5IV7 - chains Z and a of the 96 polymer chains in the assembly; structure by electron microscopy, 6.77 A resolution (low resolution: residue-level contacts below are approximate; hydrogen-bond / salt-bridge calls are withheld).

Chain Z (and a):
Protein: Baseplate wedge protein gp10
Organism: Enterobacteria phage T4
Notes: chain a of this document is another copy of the same molecule, construct and numbering; everything in this record applies to it too
Reference sequence: P10928 (BP10_BPT4); residues 1-602 here = UniProt positions 1-602
Chain sequence (602 residues; each row starts with the number of its first residue):
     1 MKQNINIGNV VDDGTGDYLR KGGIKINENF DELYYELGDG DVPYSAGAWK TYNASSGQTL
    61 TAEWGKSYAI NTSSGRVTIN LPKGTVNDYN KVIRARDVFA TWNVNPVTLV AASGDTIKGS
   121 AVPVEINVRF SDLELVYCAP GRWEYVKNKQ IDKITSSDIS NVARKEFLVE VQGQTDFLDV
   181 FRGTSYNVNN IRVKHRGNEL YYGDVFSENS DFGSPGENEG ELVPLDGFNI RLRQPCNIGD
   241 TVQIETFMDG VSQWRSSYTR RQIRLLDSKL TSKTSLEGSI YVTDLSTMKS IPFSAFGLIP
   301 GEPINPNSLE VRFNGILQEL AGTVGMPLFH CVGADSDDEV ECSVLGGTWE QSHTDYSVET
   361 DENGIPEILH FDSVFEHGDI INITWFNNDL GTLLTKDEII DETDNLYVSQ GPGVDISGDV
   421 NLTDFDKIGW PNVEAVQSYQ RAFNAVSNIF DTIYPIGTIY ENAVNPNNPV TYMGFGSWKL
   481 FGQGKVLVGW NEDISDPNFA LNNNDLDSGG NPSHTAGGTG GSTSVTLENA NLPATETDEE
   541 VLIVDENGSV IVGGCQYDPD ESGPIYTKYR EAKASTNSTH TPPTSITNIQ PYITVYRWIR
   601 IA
Cystine bridges: Cys-331/Cys-342

Chain Z / chain a interface:
Pairs across the interface (359; chain Z residue first):
  Met-1(Z) with Asp-41(a)
  Lys-2(Z) with Phe-30(a); Asp-31(a); Tyr-34(a); Asp-41(a)
  Asn-4(Z) with Asn-27(a)
  Ile-5(Z) with Asn-27(a)
  Ile-7(Z) with Arg-20(a)
  Asn-9(Z) with Arg-20(a)
  Val-11(Z) with Arg-20(a); Lys-21(a)
  Ile-26(Z) with Ile-26(a); Phe-30(a)
  Asn-29(Z) with Phe-30(a)
  Phe-30(Z) with Phe-30(a)
  Glu-32(Z) with Asp-41(a); Pro-43(a)
  Leu-33(Z) with Tyr-34(a)
  Glu-36(Z) with Pro-43(a)
  Leu-37(Z) with Leu-37(a)
  Ala-48(Z) with Ser-45(a)
  Trp-49(Z) with Ser-45(a)
  Trp-64(Z) with Tyr-44(a)
  Gly-65(Z) with Tyr-44(a); Ser-45(a); Ala-46(a)
  Lys-66(Z) with Ser-45(a)
  Ser-67(Z) with Ser-45(a)
  Tyr-89(Z) with Val-98(a)
  Asn-90(Z) with Trp-49(a); Lys-50(a); Thr-51(a); Ala-69(a); Val-98(a)
  Lys-91(Z) with Tyr-44(a)
  Val-92(Z) with Ala-46(a); Trp-49(a)
  Arg-94(Z) with Ala-46(a)
  Val-136(Z) with Ile-151(a)
  Cys-138(Z) with Val-98(a); Phe-99(a); Phe-130(a)
  Ala-139(Z) with Val-98(a); Phe-99(a)
  Pro-140(Z) with Phe-99(a)
  Glu-144(Z) with Phe-130(a)
  Val-146(Z) with Ile-151(a); Asp-152(a); Lys-153(a)
  Lys-147(Z) with Lys-153(a); Ile-154(a); Thr-155(a)
  Ile-154(Z) with Ile-154(a); Thr-155(a); Ser-156(a)
  Thr-155(Z) with Thr-155(a)
  Asn-189(Z) with Asp-158(a); Ile-159(a)
  Asn-190(Z) with Ile-159(a)
  Ile-191(Z) with Arg-164(a)
  Arg-192(Z) with Arg-164(a); Lys-194(a); Glu-245(a)
  Gly-197(Z) with Arg-196(a)
  Asn-198(Z) with Lys-194(a); Arg-196(a); Gln-243(a)
  Glu-199(Z) with Arg-196(a); Gln-243(a)
  Leu-200(Z) with Arg-196(a); Thr-241(a); Gln-243(a)
  Tyr-201(Z) with Glu-166(a); Leu-168(a); Thr-241(a); Gln-243(a)
  Phe-247(Z) with Asp-158(a); Arg-164(a)
  Met-248(Z) with Asp-158(a)
  Asp-249(Z) with Asp-158(a)
  Gly-250(Z) with Asp-158(a); Asn-161(a); Val-162(a)
  Val-251(Z) with Asn-161(a); Val-162(a); Phe-247(a)
  Gln-253(Z) with Asp-249(a); Ser-252(a)
  Arg-255(Z) with Ser-252(a); Gln-253(a); Trp-254(a)
  Pro-300(Z) with Asp-249(a)
  Glu-302(Z) with Val-251(a); Ser-252(a); Gln-253(a)
  Ile-304(Z) with Gln-253(a)
  Asn-305(Z) with Arg-255(a); Ser-256(a)
  Ser-308(Z) with Tyr-258(a)
  Ile-316(Z) with Gly-315(a)
  Leu-317(Z) with Gly-315(a); Asn-382(a)
  Glu-319(Z) with Gln-262(a)
  Met-326(Z) with Gln-262(a); Ile-263(a); Arg-264(a); Gly-278(a); Ser-279(a)
  Pro-327(Z) with Arg-264(a)
  Gly-364(Z) with Gln-253(a)
  Ile-365(Z) with Gln-253(a)
  Phe-386(Z) with Arg-255(a); Ser-256(a)
  Asn-387(Z) with Trp-254(a); Arg-255(a); Ser-256(a)
  Asn-388(Z) with Trp-254(a); Ser-257(a)
  Asp-389(Z) with Ser-257(a); Asn-387(a); Leu-390(a)
  Leu-390(Z) with Phe-386(a); Asn-387(a)
  Thr-392(Z) with Asn-305(a); Asn-307(a); Gly-391(a)
  Leu-393(Z) with Leu-393(a)
  Leu-394(Z) with Asn-307(a)
  Lys-396(Z) with Leu-394(a)
  Ile-399(Z) with Leu-394(a); Ile-399(a); Glu-402(a)
  Ile-400(Z) with Glu-402(a); Tyr-407(a)
  Thr-403(Z) with Tyr-407(a)
  Tyr-407(Z) with Tyr-407(a)
  Val-408(Z) with Tyr-407(a); Val-408(a)
  Ser-409(Z) with Leu-406(a); Tyr-407(a); Val-408(a)
  Gln-410(Z) with Asp-404(a); Asn-405(a); Leu-406(a); Tyr-407(a); Val-408(a)
  Phe-443(Z) with Val-408(a)
  Asn-444(Z) with Asp-404(a); Val-408(a); Ser-409(a)
  Ala-445(Z) with Val-408(a); Ser-409(a); Gly-411(a)
  Val-446(Z) with Gln-410(a); Phe-443(a)
  Phe-450(Z) with Ile-453(a)
  Ile-453(Z) with Ile-453(a)
  Tyr-454(Z) with Ile-453(a)
  Tyr-460(Z) with Pro-455(a); Thr-458(a)
  Glu-461(Z) with Gly-457(a); Thr-458(a); Ile-459(a); Leu-487(a)
  Asn-462(Z) with Ile-456(a); Gly-457(a); Thr-458(a); Ile-459(a)
  Ala-463(Z) with Gly-457(a); Ile-459(a)
  Val-464(Z) with Val-420(a); Gly-429(a); Trp-430(a)
  Asn-465(Z) with Gly-418(a); Asp-419(a); Val-420(a)
  Asn-467(Z) with Gly-418(a)
  Thr-471(Z) with Ile-416(a); Ser-417(a); Gly-418(a)
  Tyr-472(Z) with Ile-416(a); Gly-418(a); Asp-419(a); Arg-441(a); Pro-455(a)
  Met-473(Z) with Val-414(a); Ile-416(a); Arg-441(a); Thr-452(a)
  Gly-474(Z) with Ile-416(a)
  Leu-480(Z) with Glu-492(a)
  Phe-481(Z) with Gly-489(a)
  Gly-482(Z) with Gly-489(a)
  Gln-483(Z) with Gly-489(a); Trp-490(a); Asn-491(a); Glu-492(a)
  Gly-484(Z) with Val-488(a); Gly-489(a); Phe-499(a)
  Lys-485(Z) with Val-488(a); Gly-489(a)
  Val-486(Z) with Leu-487(a); Val-488(a); Gln-590(a)
  Leu-527(Z) with Leu-527(a); Asn-531(a); Leu-532(a)
  Leu-532(Z) with Thr-535(a)
  Glu-536(Z) with Thr-576(a)
  Thr-537(Z) with Ala-574(a); Ser-575(a); Thr-576(a)
  Asp-538(Z) with Ser-575(a); Thr-576(a); Asn-577(a); Ser-578(a)
  Glu-539(Z) with Arg-570(a); Ser-575(a)
  Leu-542(Z) with Val-541(a); Leu-542(a); Tyr-569(a)
  Ile-543(Z) with Glu-539(a); Glu-540(a); Val-541(a)
  Val-544(Z) with Glu-540(a); Leu-542(a)
  Ser-549(Z) with Ile-565(a)
  Val-550(Z) with Val-552(a); Tyr-569(a)
  Ile-551(Z) with Ile-551(a); Val-552(a); Gly-553(a); Gly-554(a); Cys-555(a)
  Val-552(Z) with Ile-551(a); Gly-553(a)
  Gly-553(Z) with Gly-553(a); Gly-554(a)
  Gly-554(Z) with Gly-554(a); Cys-555(a)
  Tyr-557(Z) with Gly-554(a)
  Tyr-566(Z) with Ile-551(a); Val-552(a)
  Thr-567(Z) with Val-550(a); Ile-551(a); Val-552(a)
  Lys-568(Z) with Val-544(a); Asp-545(a); Glu-546(a); Asn-547(a); Gly-548(a); Val-550(a)
  Tyr-569(Z) with Ile-543(a); Val-544(a); Asp-545(a); Gly-548(a); Ser-549(a); Val-550(a); Val-552(a)
  Arg-570(Z) with Val-541(a); Leu-542(a); Ile-543(a); Val-544(a); Asp-545(a); Val-550(a)
  Glu-571(Z) with Val-541(a); Leu-542(a)
  Ala-572(Z) with Glu-539(a); Glu-540(a); Val-541(a)
  Lys-573(Z) with Glu-536(a); Thr-537(a); Asp-538(a); Glu-539(a); Glu-540(a)
  Ala-574(Z) with Glu-536(a); Thr-537(a); Val-541(a)
  Ser-575(Z) with Thr-535(a); Glu-536(a)
  Thr-576(Z) with Pro-533(a); Ala-534(a); Thr-535(a)
  Asn-577(Z) with Asn-529(a); Leu-532(a); Pro-533(a); Ala-534(a)
  Ser-578(Z) with Ala-534(a)
  His-580(Z) with Asn-529(a); Ala-530(a); Leu-532(a); Pro-533(a); Ala-534(a)
  Thr-581(Z) with Ala-534(a)
  Pro-583(Z) with Ala-530(a); Asn-531(a); Leu-532(a); Pro-533(a)
  Thr-584(Z) with Glu-528(a); Ala-530(a); Asn-531(a)
  Ser-585(Z) with Asn-531(a)
  Ile-586(Z) with Val-525(a); Asn-531(a); Ile-586(a)
  Thr-587(Z) with Val-525(a); Asn-588(a)
  Asn-588(Z) with Asn-588(a)
  Ile-589(Z) with Asn-498(a); Gly-521(a); Ser-522(a); Asn-588(a)
  Gln-590(Z) with Val-486(a); Gly-520(a); Gly-521(a); Ser-522(a); Asn-588(a); Ile-589(a); Gln-590(a)
  Pro-591(Z) with Gly-484(a); Lys-485(a); Val-486(a); Gly-520(a); Gly-521(a); Ser-522(a); Thr-523(a)
  Tyr-592(Z) with Lys-485(a); Val-486(a); Asn-498(a); Phe-499(a); Gly-518(a); Thr-519(a); Gly-520(a); Gly-521(a)
  Ile-593(Z) with Phe-481(a); Val-486(a); Leu-487(a); Val-488(a); Gly-517(a); Gly-518(a); Thr-519(a)
  Thr-594(Z) with Val-488(a); Trp-490(a); Phe-499(a); Ala-516(a); Gly-517(a); Gly-518(a)
  Val-595(Z) with Leu-487(a); Val-488(a); Gly-489(a); Trp-490(a); Ala-516(a)
  Tyr-596(Z) with Trp-490(a); Thr-515(a); Ala-516(a)
  Arg-597(Z) with Leu-487(a); Val-488(a); Gly-489(a)
Other interface residues (no listed pair), chain Z (166 interface residues in all): Val-10, Leu-19, Ile-93, Tyr-137, Asn-187, Asn-209, Leu-309, Gly-391, Glu-398, Gly-411, Phe-475, Leu-487, Thr-523, Glu-528, Asn-529, Thr-535, Ile-565
Other interface residues (no listed pair), chain a (175 interface residues in all): Leu-19, Ile-24, Asp-39, Gly-40, Val-42, Gly-47, Met-248, Arg-260, Asn-314, Asn-388, Glu-398, Asp-415, Leu-422, Ile-428, Val-433, Tyr-439, Tyr-454, Asp-496, His-514, Glu-571, Thr-579, Ile-599

Summary:
Chain Z and chain a form an interface of 166 and 175 residues respectively.
Both chains are Baseplate wedge protein gp10 (Enterobacteria phage T4). Entry 5IV7 (Cryo-electron microscopy
structure of the star-shaped, hubless post-attachment T4 baseplate) was determined by electron microscopy
(same publication as 5IV5 and 5IW9).
